PDB entry 7YZQ | X-ray diffraction, 1.96 A resolution | chains C and F of the 4 polymer chains in the assembly

Chain C:
Molecule: Dehydratase family protein
From: Carboxydothermus hydrogenoformans Z-2901
Reference sequence: Q3AET9 (Q3AET9_CARHZ); numbering as in UniProt (aligned over 1-421)
Amino-acid sequence (422 residues; numbered 0 to 421; the number before each row is that of its first residue; numbering starts at 0):
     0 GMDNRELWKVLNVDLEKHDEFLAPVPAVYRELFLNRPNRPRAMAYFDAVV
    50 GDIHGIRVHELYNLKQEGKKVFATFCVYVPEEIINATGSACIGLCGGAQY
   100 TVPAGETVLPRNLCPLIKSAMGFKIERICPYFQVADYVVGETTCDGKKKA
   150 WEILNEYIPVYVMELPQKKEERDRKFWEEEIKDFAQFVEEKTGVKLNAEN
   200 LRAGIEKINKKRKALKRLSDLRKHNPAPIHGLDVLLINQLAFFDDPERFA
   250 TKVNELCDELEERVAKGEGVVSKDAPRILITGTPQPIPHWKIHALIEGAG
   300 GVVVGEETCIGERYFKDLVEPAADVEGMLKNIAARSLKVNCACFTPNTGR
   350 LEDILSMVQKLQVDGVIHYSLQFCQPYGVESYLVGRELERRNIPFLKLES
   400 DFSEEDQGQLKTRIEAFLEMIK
Not modelled in the structure: 0-1
Differences from the reference sequence: expression tag (0)
Ion coordination: Double cubane cluster Fe: C75, C113, C143, C308, C340, C373
Residues lining bound ligands: Double cubane cluster (BJ8): F74, C75, V76, Y77, C113, L115, I116, E140, T142, C143, K146, T282, P283, C308, R312, V338, C340, L370, F372, C373, Y376

Chain F:
Molecule: Putative CoA-substrate-specific enzyme activase
From: Carboxydothermus hydrogenoformans Z-2901
Reference sequence: Q3AET8 (Q3AET8_CARHZ); residue numbers follow UniProt; this construct covers 1-243
Amino-acid sequence (243 residues; row label = number of the first residue in the row):
     1 MFAGLDLGSTNSKLVIIKEDGSYTFKVVPTRYEPVKAGELLLKNTGEIRN
    51 LVVTGYGRVAFNRGKVVTEITCQARGCHELFPEVDYILDLGGQDAKIIKK
   101 DGQGRVVNFLMNDKCAAGTGRFLEIILTAIGDDYRDEDLINEENAVPINS
   151 MCTVFAESEVISLLARGTSKRAVIAGLFKTTAKRLAKFAESLGKPRKLIF
   201 TGGGAKYPALRLFLQKEMGVEVVVPPEPSVTAALGAALIARET
Ion coordination: 4Fe-4S cluster Fe: C115, C152 (shared with 2 residues of chain E)
Residues lining bound ligands:
  - ADP (adenosine-5'-diphosphate): D6, G8, S9, T10, N11, K13, L90, G91, G92, Q93, G120, R121, L123, E124, G202, G203, G204, K206, Y207
  - tetrafluoroaluminate (ALF): G8, S9, Y56, E69, G91, G92, Q93, D94, K96
  - 4Fe-4S cluster (SF4): C115, M151, C152, V154, F155

How chain C and chain F interact:
Residue-residue contacts (30):
  Q98(C) - S150(F)
  Y99(C) - K183(F)  hydrogen bond (backbone-side chain)
  P102(C) - K187(F)
  A103(C) - K187(F)
  T106(C) - K187(F)
  R110(C) - D113(F)  salt bridge
  R110(C) - C115(F)
  R110(C) - A116(F)
  R110(C) - S150(F)  hydrogen bond (side chain-backbone)
  R110(C) - M151(F)  hydrogen bond (side chain-backbone)
  R110(C) - R184(F)
  N111(C) - C115(F)  hydrogen bond
  K117(C) - M151(F)
  E125(C) - K187(F)  salt bridge
  Q371(C) - F155(F)
  F372(C) - M151(F)  hydrophobic
  D400(C) - N149(F)  hydrogen bond
  D400(C) - F155(F)
  S402(C) - N149(F)
  S402(C) - E159(F)  hydrogen bond
  E404(C) - P147(F)
  E404(C) - E159(F)
  E404(C) - S162(F)
  E404(C) - L163(F)
  E404(C) - R166(F)  salt bridge
  D405(C) - E159(F)
  Q406(C) - S162(F)
  G407(C) - S162(F)  hydrogen bond (backbone-side chain)
  Q408(C) - S158(F)  hydrogen bond (side chain-backbone)
  Q408(C) - S162(F)  hydrogen bond
Interface residues without a listed pair, chain C (21 interface residues in all): E19, E105, E403
Interface residues without a listed pair, chain F (18 interface residues in all): I148, K179

Overview:
21 residues of chain C face 18 of chain F across their interface, with 9 hydrogen bonds and 3 salt bridges.
Polar pairs include R110(C)-D113(F), E125(C)-K187(F) and E404(C)-R166(F). Bound to chain C: Double cubane
cluster. Ligands of chain F: 4Fe-4S cluster, ADP and tetrafluoroaluminate.
Chain C is Dehydratase family protein and chain F is Putative CoA-substrate-specific enzyme activase, both
from Carboxydothermus hydrogenoformans Z-2901; the structure, MgADP-AlF4-bound DCCP:DCCP-R complex, was
determined by X-ray diffraction (same publication as 7YZM).
